PDB entry 8AT4 | electron microscopy, 33.00 A resolution (very low resolution: no residue pairs are listed; an interface is given only as per-side residue counts) | chains F and G of the 8 polymer chains in the assembly

[Chain F]
Name: HAUS augmin like complex subunit 6 L homeolog
Organism: Xenopus laevis
Reference sequence: A0JPI0 (A0JPI0_XENLA); residues 1-978 here = UniProt positions 1-978
Sequence (978 residues; row label = number of the first residue in the row):
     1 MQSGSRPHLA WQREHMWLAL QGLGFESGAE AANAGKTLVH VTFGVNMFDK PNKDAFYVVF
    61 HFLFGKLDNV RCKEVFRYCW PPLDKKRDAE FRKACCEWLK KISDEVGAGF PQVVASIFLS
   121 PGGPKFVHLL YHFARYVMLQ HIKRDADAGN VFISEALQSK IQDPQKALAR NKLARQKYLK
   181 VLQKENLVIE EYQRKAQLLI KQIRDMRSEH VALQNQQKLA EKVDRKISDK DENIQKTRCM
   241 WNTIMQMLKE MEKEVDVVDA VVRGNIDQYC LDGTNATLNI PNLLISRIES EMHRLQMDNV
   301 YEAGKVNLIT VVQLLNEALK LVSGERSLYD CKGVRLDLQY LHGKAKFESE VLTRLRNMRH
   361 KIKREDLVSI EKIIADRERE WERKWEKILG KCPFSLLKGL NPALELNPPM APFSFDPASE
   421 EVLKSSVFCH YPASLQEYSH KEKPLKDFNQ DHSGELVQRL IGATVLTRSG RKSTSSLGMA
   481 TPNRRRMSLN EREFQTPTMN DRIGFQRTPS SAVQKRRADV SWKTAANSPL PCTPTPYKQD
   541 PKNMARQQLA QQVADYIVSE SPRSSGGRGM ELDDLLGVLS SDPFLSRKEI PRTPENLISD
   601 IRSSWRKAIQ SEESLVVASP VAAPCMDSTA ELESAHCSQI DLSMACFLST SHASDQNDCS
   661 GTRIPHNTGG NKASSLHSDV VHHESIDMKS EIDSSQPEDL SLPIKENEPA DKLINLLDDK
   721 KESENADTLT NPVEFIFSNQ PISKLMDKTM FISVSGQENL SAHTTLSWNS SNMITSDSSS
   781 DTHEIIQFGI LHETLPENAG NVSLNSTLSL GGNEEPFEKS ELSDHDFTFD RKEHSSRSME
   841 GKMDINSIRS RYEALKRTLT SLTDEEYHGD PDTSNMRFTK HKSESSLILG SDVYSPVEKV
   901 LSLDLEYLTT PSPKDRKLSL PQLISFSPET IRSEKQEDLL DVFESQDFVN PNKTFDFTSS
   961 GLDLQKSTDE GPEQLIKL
Disordered / not traced: 264-274, 399-978

[Chain G]
Name: HAUS augmin like complex subunit 7 S homeolog
Organism: Xenopus laevis
Reference sequence: B1H1T5 (B1H1T5_XENLA); numbering as in UniProt (aligned over 1-348)
Sequence (348 residues; numbered 1 to 348; the number before each row is that of its first residue):
     1 MTGGKELGAA VELYERLQML SCPCLEGVYL TDPQSIYELL CTPSSHRLDI LQWLCSRIYP
    61 PVQEQLSSLK ESQTDTKVKE IAKLCFDLML CHFDDLDLIR GHASPFKQIS FIGQLLDVIQ
   121 YPDTISSNVI LESLSHSTEK NVVTCIRENE ELLKELFSSP HFQATLSPEC NPWPADFKPL
   181 LNAEESLQKR ATQSSKGKDM SNSVEALLEI SSSLKALKEE CVDLCSSVTD GDKVIQSLRL
   241 ALTDFHQLTI AFNQIYANEF QEHCGHPAPH MSPMGPFFQF VHQSLSTCFK ELESIAQFTE
   301 TSENIVDVVR ERHQSKEKWA GSTISTLCEK MKELRQSYEA FQQSSLQD
Disordered / not traced: 262-270

[How chain F and chain G interact]
At this resolution (33 A) residue pairs are not listed: 47 residues of chain F and 50 of chain G lie at the interface.

[Summary]
47 residues of chain F face 50 of chain G across their interface.
Here chain F is HAUS augmin like complex subunit 6 L homeolog and chain G is HAUS augmin like complex subunit
7 S homeolog, both from Xenopus laevis. Entry 8AT4 (Structure of the augmin holocomplex in closed
conformation) was determined by electron microscopy, deposited together with 8AT2 and 8AT3.
